6CNC - chains S and Y of the 21 polymer chains in the assembly; structure by electron microscopy, 4.10 A resolution (low resolution: residue-level contacts below are approximate; hydrogen-bond / salt-bridge calls are withheld).

[Chain S]
Protein: Transcription factor TFIIIB component B''
From: Saccharomyces cerevisiae (strain ATCC 204508 / S288c)
UniProt: P46678 (TFC5_YEAST); the construct has insertions or renumbered stretches relative to UniProt, so the offset changes along the chain: -39 to 276 = UniProt 1-316; 360-594 = UniProt 360-594
Amino-acid sequence (594 residues; each row starts with the number of its first residue; note: 40 numbers in that range are skipped by the numbering (no residue carries them; nothing is unmodelled there); numbers below 1 keep their minus sign (Met-39 is residue -39); X marks 43 residues of unknown identity (built as UNK)):
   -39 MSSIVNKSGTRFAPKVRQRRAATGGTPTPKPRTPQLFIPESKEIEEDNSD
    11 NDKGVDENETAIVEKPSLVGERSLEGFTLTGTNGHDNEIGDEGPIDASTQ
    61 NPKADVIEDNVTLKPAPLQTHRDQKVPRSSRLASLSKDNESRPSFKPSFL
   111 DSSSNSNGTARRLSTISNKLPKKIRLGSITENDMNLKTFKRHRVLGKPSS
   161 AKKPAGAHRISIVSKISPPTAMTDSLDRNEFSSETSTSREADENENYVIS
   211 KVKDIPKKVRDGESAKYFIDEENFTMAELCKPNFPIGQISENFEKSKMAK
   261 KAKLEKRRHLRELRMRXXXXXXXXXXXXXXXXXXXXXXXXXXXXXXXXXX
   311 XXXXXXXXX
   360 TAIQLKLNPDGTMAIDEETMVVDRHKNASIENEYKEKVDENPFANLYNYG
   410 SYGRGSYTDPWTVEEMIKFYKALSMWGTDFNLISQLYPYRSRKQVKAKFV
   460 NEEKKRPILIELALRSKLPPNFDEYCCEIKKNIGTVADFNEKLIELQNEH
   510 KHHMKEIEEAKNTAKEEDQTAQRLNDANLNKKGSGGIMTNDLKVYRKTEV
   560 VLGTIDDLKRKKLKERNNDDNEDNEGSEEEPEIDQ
Not modelled in the structure: -39 to 276, 534-594
UniProt features mapped onto this chain:
  - modified residue (Phosphoserine): Ser9, Ser138

[Chain Y]
Molecule: 71-nt DNA strand
Sequence (71 nucleotides; row label = number of the first residue in the row; numbers below 1 keep their minus sign (DC-7 is residue -7)):
    -7 CAACTTGGCCATGGAGTCATTTTATCTTGTGTCACTTTTACAGAAAAAGT
    43 ATTACTAATATATGTTGAAAA
Not modelled in the structure: -7 to 0, 30-31

[Chain S / chain Y interface]
Pairs across the interface - 9 pairs, chain S then chain Y:
  Asn407(S) with DT55(Y); DG56(Y)
  Tyr408(S) with DA54(Y); DT55(Y)
  Gly409(S) with DT55(Y)
  Tyr416(S) with DT57(Y); DT58(Y)
  Lys455(S) with DC47(Y); DT48(Y)

[Overview]
Chain S and chain Y form an interface of 5 and 7 residues respectively.
Chain S is Transcription factor TFIIIB component B'' (Saccharomyces cerevisiae (strain ATCC 204508 / S288c))
and chain Y is a 71-nt DNA strand; the structure, Yeast RNA polymerase III open complex, was determined by
electron microscopy, deposited together with 6CNB, 6CND and 6CNF.
